Entry 5ZET (electron microscopy, 3.20 A resolution); this record covers chains N and A of the 34 polymer chains in the assembly.

[Chain N]
Protein: 50S ribosomal protein L16
Organism: Mycobacterium smegmatis str. MC2 155
UniProt: A0QSD8 (RL16_MYCS2); residues 1-138 here = UniProt positions 1-138
Sequence (138 residues; each row starts with the number of its first residue):
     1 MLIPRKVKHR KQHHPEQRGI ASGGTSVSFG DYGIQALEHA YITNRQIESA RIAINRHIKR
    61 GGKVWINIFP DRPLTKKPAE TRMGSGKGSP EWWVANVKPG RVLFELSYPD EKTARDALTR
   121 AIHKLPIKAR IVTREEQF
Unresolved in the structure: 135-138

[Chain A]
Molecule: 23S rRNA
Organism: Mycobacterium smegmatis str. MC2 155
Sequence (3120 nucleotides; numbered 1 to 3120; the number before each row is that of its first residue):
     1 UAAGUGUUUA AGGGCGCAUG GUGGAUGCCU UGGCACUGGG AGCCGAUGAA GGACGUAGGA
    61 GGCUGCGAUA AGCCUCGGGG AGCUGUCAAC CGAGCGUUGA UCCGAGGAUG UCCGAAUGGG
   121 GAAACCCGGC ACGAGUGAUG UCGUGUCACC AGGCGCUGAA UAUAUAGGCG UCUGGGGGGA
   181 ACGCGGGGAA GUGAAACAUC UCAGUACCCG UAGGAAGAGA AAACAAAAUG UGAUUCCGUG
   241 AGUAGUGGCG AGCGAAAGCG GAGGAUGGCU AAACCGUAUG CAUGUGAUAC CGGGUAGGGG
   301 UUGUGUGUGC GGGGUUGUGG GACCUAUCUU UCCGGCUCUA CCUGGCUGGA GGGCAGUGAG
   361 AAAAUGUUGU GGUUAGCGGA AAUGGCUUGG GAUGGCCUGC CGUAGACGGU GAGAGCCCGG
   421 UACGUGAAAA CCCGACGUCU GUCUUGAUGG UGUUCCCGAG UAGCAGCGGG CCCGUGGAAU
   481 CUGCUGUGAA UCUGCCGGGA CCACCCGGUA AGCCUGAAUA CUUCCCAGUG ACCGAUAGCG
   541 GAUUAGUACC GUGAGGGAAU GGUGAAAAGU ACCCCGGGAG GGGAGUGAAA GAGUACCUGA
   601 AACCGUGCGC UUACAAUCCG UCAGAGCCCU CGACGUGUCG UGGGGUGAUG GCGUGCCUUU
   661 UGAAGAAUGA GCCUGCGAGU CAGGGACAUG UCGCGAGGUU AACCCGGGUG GGGUAGCCGC
   721 AGCGAAAGCG AGUCUGAAUA GGGCGUAUCC ACACAAGAGU GUGUGGUGUA GUGGUGUGUU
   781 CUGGACCCGA AGCGGAGUGA UCUACCCAUG GCCAGGGUGA AGCGCGGGUA AGACCGCGUG
   841 GAGGCCCGAA CCCACUUAGG UUGAAGACUG AGGGGAUGAG CUGUGGGUAG GGGUGAAAGG
   901 CCAAUCAAAC UCCGUGAUAG CUGGUUCUCC CCGAAAUGCA UUUAGGUGCA GCGUCGCAUG
   961 UUUCUUGCCG GAGGUAGAGC UACUGGAUGG CCGAUGGGCC CCACAGGGUU ACUGACGUCA
  1021 GCCAAACUCC GAAUGCCGGU AAGUCCAAGA GUGCGGCAGU GAGACGGCGG GGGAUAAGCU
  1081 CCGUGCGUCG AGAGGGAAAC AGCCCAGAUC GCCGGCUAAG GCCCCUAAGC GUGUGCUAAG
  1141 UGGAAAAGGA UGUGCAGUCG CGAAGACAAC CAGGAGGUUG GCUUAGAAGC AGCCACCCUU
  1201 GAAAGAGUGC GUAAUAGCUC ACUGGUCAAG UGAUUGUGCG CCGAUAAUGU AGCGGGGCUC
  1261 AAGCACACCG CCGAAGCCGC GGCAGCCAAC GUGUUGGCUG GGUAGGGGAG CGUCCUGCAU
  1321 CCGGUGAAGC CGCCGAGUGA UCGAGUGGUG GAGGGUGUGG GAGUGAGAAU GCAGGCAUGA
  1381 GUAGCGAUUA GGCAAGUGAG AACCUUGCCC GCCGAAAGAC CAAGGGUUCC UGGGCCAGGC
  1441 CAGUCCGCCC AGGGUGAGUC GGGACCUAAG GCGAGGCCGA CAGGCGUAGU CGAUGGACAA
  1501 CGGGUUGAUA UUCCCGUACC CGUGUAUGUG CGUCCAUGAU GAAUCAGCGG UACUAACCAU
  1561 CCAAAACCAC CGUGACCGCA CCUUUCGGGG UGUGGCGUUG GUGGGGCUGC AUGGGACCUU
  1621 CGUUGGUAGU AGUCAAGCGA UGGGGUGACG CAGGAAGGUA GCCGUACCGG UCAGUGGUAA
  1681 UACCGGGGUA AGCCUGUAGG GAGUCAGAUA GGUAAAUCCG UCUGGCAUAU AUCCUGAGAG
  1741 GUGAUGCAUA GCCGAGUGAG GCGAAUUCGG UGAUCCUAUG CUGCCGAGAA AAGCCUCUAG
  1801 CGAGGACAUA CACGGCCCGU ACCCCAAACC AACACAGGUG GUCAGGUAGA GAAUACUAAG
  1861 GCGUACGAGU GAACUAUGGU UAAGGAACUC GGCAAAAUGC CCCCGUAACU UCGGGAGAAG
  1921 GGGGACCCAC AUGGCGUGUA AGCCUUUACG GCCCAAGCGU GAGUGGGUGG CACAAACCAG
  1981 UGAGAAGCGA CUGUUUACUA AAAACACAGG UCCGUGCGAA GUCGCAAGAC GAUGUAUACG
  2041 GACUGACGCC UGCCCGGUGC UGGAAGGUUA AGAGGACCCG UUAACUCCCU UUGGGGGUGA
  2101 AGCGGAGAAU UUAAGCCCCA GUAAACGGCG GUGGUAACUA UAACCAUCCU AAGGUAGCGA
  2161 AAUUCCUUGU CGGGUAAGUU CCGACCUGCA CGAAUGGCGU AACGACUUCU CAACUGUCUC
  2221 AACCAUAGAC UCGGCGAAAU UGCACUACGA GUAAAGAUGC UCGUUACGCG CGGCAGGACG
  2281 AAAAGACCCC GGGACCUUCA CUACAACUUG GUAUUGGUGC UCGAUACGGU UUGUGUAGGA
  2341 UAGGUGGGAG ACUGUGAAGC UCACACGCCA GUGUGGGUGG AGUCGUUGUU GAAAUACCAC
  2401 UCUGAUCGUA UUGGGCCUCU AACCUCGGAC CGUAUAUCCG GUUCAGGGAC AGUGCCUGGU
  2461 GGGUAGUUUA ACUGGGGCGG UUGCCUCCUA AAAUGUAACG GAGGCGCCCA AAGGUUCCCU
  2521 CAACCUGGAC GGCAAUCAGG UGUUGAGUGU AAGUGCACAA GGGAGCUUGA CUGCGAGACG
  2581 GACAUGUCGA GCAGGGACGA AAGUCGGGAC UAGUGAUCCG GCACCUCUGA GUGGAAGGGG
  2641 UGUCGCUCAA CGGAUAAAAG GUACCCCGGG GAUAACAGGC UGAUCUUCCC CAAGAGUCCA
  2701 UAUCGACGGG AUGGUUUGGC ACCUCGAUGU CGGCUCGUCG CAUCCUGGGG CUGGAGCAGG
  2761 UCCCAAGGGU UGGGCUGUUC GCCCAUUAAA GCGGCACGCG AGCUGGGUUU AGAACGUCGU
  2821 GAGACAGUUC GGUCUCUAUC CGCCGCGCGC GUCAGAAGCU UGAGGAAACC UGUCCCUAGU
  2881 ACGAGAGGAC CGGGACGGAC GAACCUCUGG UAUACCAGUU GUCCCACCAG GGGCACGGCU
  2941 GGAUAGCCAC GUUCGGACAG GAUAACCGCU GAAAGCAUCU AAGCGGGAAA CCUCUUCCAA
  3001 GACCAGGCUU CUCACCCUCU AGGAGGGAUA AGGCCCCCCG CAGACCACGG GAUUGAUAGA
  3061 CCAGACCUGG AAGCCUAGUA AUAGGUGCAG GGAACUGGCA CUAACCGGCC GAAAACUUAC
Unresolved in the structure: 1, 340-344, 634-637, 1004-1005, 1756-1757, 1946-1948, 3120
Glycans and other covalent adducts: covalent link A1565-G1606, A1566-G1606, A1569-G1603, G1578-G1592

[How chain N and chain A interact]
Pairs across the interface (101; chain N residue first):
  Pro4(N) - G986(A)  sugar contact
  Pro4(N) - A987(A)  phosphate contact
  Arg5(N) - G986(A)  salt bridge to the phosphate
  Arg5(N) - A987(A)  hydrogen bond to the phosphate
  Lys6(N) - G985(A)  sugar contact
  Lys6(N) - G986(A)  sugar contact
  Lys8(N) - U984(A)  hydrogen bond to the base
  Lys8(N) - G985(A)  sugar contact
  Lys8(N) - C1027(A)  salt bridge to the phosphate
  His9(N) - A1026(A)  stacking on the base
  His9(N) - C1027(A)  phosphate contact
  Lys11(N) - A1025(A)  hydrogen bond to the base
  Lys11(N) - A1026(A)  hydrogen bond to the base
  Lys11(N) - G2501(A)  sugar contact
  Lys11(N) - A2502(A)  phosphate contact
  Gln12(N) - A1025(A)  base contact
  His13(N) - A1025(A)  stacking on the base
  His13(N) - G1071(A)  hydrogen bond to the phosphate
  His13(N) - G1072(A)  phosphate contact
  His14(N) - G1072(A)  salt bridge to the phosphate
  His14(N) - U1075(A)  hydrogen bond to the sugar
  Pro15(N) - U1075(A)  base contact
  Glu16(N) - G1070(A)  phosphate contact
  Glu16(N) - U1075(A)  base contact
  Gln17(N) - U1075(A)  hydrogen bond to the base
  Arg18(N) - A976(A)  hydrogen bond to the sugar
  Arg18(N) - G977(A)  salt bridge to the phosphate
  Arg18(N) - G1070(A)  salt bridge to the phosphate
  Ser22(N) - A978(A)  phosphate contact
  Ser22(N) - G979(A)  hydrogen bond to the phosphate
  Ser22(N) - C1023(A)  phosphate contact
  Gly23(N) - C1022(A)  phosphate contact
  Gly24(N) - C1022(A)  hydrogen bond to the phosphate
  Ser28(N) - A1020(A)  hydrogen bond to the sugar
  Ser28(N) - G1021(A)  sugar contact
  Phe29(N) - U988(A)  base contact
  Phe29(N) - G989(A)  base contact
  Phe29(N) - A1020(A)  base contact
  Tyr41(N) - U1075(A)  hydrogen bond to the phosphate
  Arg45(N) - G2708(A)  salt bridge to the phosphate
  Gln46(N) - G2708(A)  phosphate contact
  Gln46(N) - G2709(A)  hydrogen bond to the phosphate
  Ser49(N) - C2707(A)  sugar contact
  Ser49(N) - G2708(A)  hydrogen bond to the sugar
  Arg56(N) - A2693(A)  sugar contact
  Lys59(N) - C1193(A)  phosphate contact
  Arg60(N) - C1193(A)  salt bridge to the phosphate
  Arg60(N) - C1194(A)  salt bridge to the phosphate
  Lys63(N) - G989(A)  hydrogen bond to the phosphate
  Lys63(N) - G990(A)  salt bridge to the phosphate
  Trp65(N) - G989(A)  sugar contact
  Ile66(N) - U988(A)  sugar contact
  Phe69(N) - A987(A)  sugar contact
  Asp71(N) - C1023(A)  hydrogen bond to the sugar
  Arg72(N) - A1024(A)  salt bridge to the phosphate
  Leu74(N) - U1075(A)  phosphate contact
  Thr75(N) - G1073(A)  phosphate contact
  Thr75(N) - A1074(A)  sugar contact
  Lys76(N) - A1074(A)  phosphate contact
  Lys77(N) - G1073(A)  sugar contact
  Lys77(N) - A1074(A)  hydrogen bond to the phosphate
  Ala79(N) - A2683(A)  base contact
  Glu80(N) - G2718(A)  hydrogen bond to the sugar
  Thr81(N) - G2719(A)  sugar contact
  Arg82(N) - G2474(A)  sugar contact
  Arg82(N) - G2475(A)  salt bridge to the phosphate
  Arg82(N) - G2719(A)  salt bridge to the phosphate
  Arg82(N) - C2720(A)  salt bridge to the phosphate
  Met83(N) - G1072(A)  base contact
  Met83(N) - G1073(A)  sugar contact
  Met83(N) - A1077(A)  hydrogen bond to the base
  Met83(N) - G2474(A)  sugar contact
  Met83(N) - G2719(A)  sugar contact
  Met83(N) - C2720(A)  hydrogen bond to the phosphate
  Gly84(N) - G2474(A)  base contact
  Gly84(N) - C2499(A)  sugar contact
  Ser85(N) - C2499(A)  phosphate contact
  Ser85(N) - G2500(A)  phosphate contact
  Gly86(N) - G2500(A)  phosphate contact
  Gly86(N) - G2501(A)  phosphate contact
  Lys87(N) - G1072(A)  salt bridge to the phosphate
  Lys87(N) - G1073(A)  phosphate contact
  Lys87(N) - G2500(A)  hydrogen bond to the phosphate
  Lys87(N) - G2501(A)  hydrogen bond to the phosphate
  Gly88(N) - G1073(A)  hydrogen bond to the phosphate
  Arg101(N) - C1022(A)  hydrogen bond to the sugar
  Arg120(N) - A2692(A)  salt bridge to the phosphate
  Arg120(N) - A2693(A)  salt bridge to the phosphate
  His123(N) - G1148(A)  sugar contact
  His123(N) - G1149(A)  salt bridge to the phosphate
  His123(N) - C2691(A)  sugar contact
  His123(N) - G2708(A)  hydrogen bond to the base
  Lys124(N) - C2691(A)  hydrogen bond to the base
  Lys124(N) - C2707(A)  base contact
  Lys124(N) - G2708(A)  hydrogen bond to the sugar
  Lys124(N) - G2709(A)  sugar contact
  Leu125(N) - G2709(A)  hydrogen bond to the sugar
  Pro126(N) - G2709(A)  phosphate contact
  Pro126(N) - G2710(A)  phosphate contact
  Lys128(N) - A1147(A)  salt bridge to the phosphate
  Lys128(N) - G1148(A)  phosphate contact
Interface residues without a listed pair, chain N (57 interface residues in all): Ile20, Asn67, Trp92, Lys98, Arg130
Interface residues without a listed pair, chain A (51 interface residues in all): A1076, G1236, U2489

[In short]
The interface between chain N and chain A involves 57 residues on one side and 51 on the other; the contacts
include 28 hydrogen bonds, 18 salt bridges and 2 aromatic stacking contacts. Among the polar pairs are
Lys8(N)-U984(A), Lys11(N)-A1025(A) and Lys11(N)-A1026(A).
Chain N is 50S ribosomal protein L16 and chain A is 23S rRNA, both from Mycobacterium smegmatis str. MC2 155;
the structure, M. smegmatis P/P state 50S ribosomal subunit, was determined by electron microscopy (same
publication as 5ZEB, 5ZEP, 5ZEU and 5ZEY).
